PDB entry 6SMH | electron microscopy, 4.30 A resolution (low resolution: residue-level contacts below are approximate; hydrogen-bond / salt-bridge calls are withheld) | chains A and I of the 16 polymer chains in the assembly

== Chain A ==
Protein: Ribulose bisphosphate carboxylase large chain
From: Synechococcus elongatus (strain PCC 7942 / FACHB-805)
Notes: EC 4.1.1.39
Reference sequence: Q31NB3 (RBL_SYNE7); numbering as in UniProt (aligned over 19-465)
Sequence (447 residues; each row starts with the number of its first residue):
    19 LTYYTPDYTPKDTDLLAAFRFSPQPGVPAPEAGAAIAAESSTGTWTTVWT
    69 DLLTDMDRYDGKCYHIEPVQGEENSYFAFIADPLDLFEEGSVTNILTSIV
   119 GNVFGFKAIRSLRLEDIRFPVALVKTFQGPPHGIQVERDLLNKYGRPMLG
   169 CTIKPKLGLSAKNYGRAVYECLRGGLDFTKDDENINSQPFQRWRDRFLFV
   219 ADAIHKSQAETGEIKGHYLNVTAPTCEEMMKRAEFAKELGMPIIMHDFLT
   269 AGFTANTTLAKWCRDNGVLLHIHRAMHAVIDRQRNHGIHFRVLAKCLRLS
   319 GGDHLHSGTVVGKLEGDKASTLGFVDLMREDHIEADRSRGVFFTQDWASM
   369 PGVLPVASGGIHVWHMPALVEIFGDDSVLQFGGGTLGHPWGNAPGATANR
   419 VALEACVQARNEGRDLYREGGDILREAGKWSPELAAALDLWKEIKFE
Differences from the reference sequence: conflict Pro48 (Asp in Q31NB3), Asp78 (Lys in Q31NB3), Asp100 (Tyr in Q31NB3)

== Chain I ==
Protein: Rubisco accumulation factor 1 (RAF1) peptide
From: Synechococcus elongatus (strain PCC 7942 / FACHB-805)
Reference sequence: Q31Q05 (Q31Q05_SYNE7); numbering as in UniProt (aligned over 13-200)
Sequence (188 residues; row label = number of the first residue in the row):
    13 ERQELLGQLRRKEGRWLAWARACQTLLKNGLNPQTLFEATGFEPIQQNQI
    63 TVAMQVYDSILRQDPPAHVRETYQEWGSDLLYELRELDQEQRSLCAQLAL
   113 ERKLDADQIREVAKATKDFCRLPKQPENFDRHPGDAVAHQCWRLAQERTD
   163 LTERSRLIARGLQFAQSAGARALIEALLLDLSGVPSRK
Not modelled in the structure: 192-200

== Chain A / chain I interface ==
Contacting residue pairs (9):
  Trp67(A) with Gln58(I)
  Leu70(A) with Glu87(I); Trp88(I)
  Leu71(A) with Glu87(I); Ser90(I); Asp91(I)
  Thr72(A) with Gln61(I)
  Asp73(A) with Asp91(I)
  Asp75(A) with Asp117(I)
Other interface residues (no listed pair), chain A (8 interface residues in all): Asp69, Arg76
Other interface residues (no listed pair), chain I (9 interface residues in all): Trp31, Asp119

== Summary ==
8 residues of chain A face 9 of chain I across their interface.
Here chain A is Ribulose bisphosphate carboxylase large chain and chain I is Rubisco accumulation factor 1
(RAF1) peptide, both from Synechococcus elongatus (strain PCC 7942 / FACHB-805). Entry 6SMH (Cryo-electron
microscopy structure of a RbcL-Raf1 supercomplex from Synechococcus elongatus PCC 7942) was determined by
electron microscopy.
